Entry 4GGT (X-ray diffraction, 1.69 A resolution); this record covers chain A.

# Chain A
Name: Bradavidin 2
From: Bradyrhizobium japonicum
UniProtKB: Q89U61 (Q89U61_BRAJA); residues 1-112 here correspond to UniProt positions 19-130 (UniProt number = residue number + 18)
Chain sequence (115 residues; row label = number of the first residue in the row; numbers below 1 keep their minus sign (Gln-2 is residue -2)):
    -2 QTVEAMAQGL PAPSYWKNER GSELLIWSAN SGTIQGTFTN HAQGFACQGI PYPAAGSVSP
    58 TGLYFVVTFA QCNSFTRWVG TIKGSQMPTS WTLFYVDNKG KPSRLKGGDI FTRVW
Unresolved in the structure: -2 to 6, 94
Differences from the reference sequence: expression tag (-2 to 0)
Disulfides: Cys44-Cys69

# Overview
Chain A is Bradavidin 2 (Bradyrhizobium japonicum); the structure, Structure of apo Bradavidin2 (Form B), was
determined by X-ray diffraction, deposited together with 4GGR and 4GGZ.
